2ZZD - chains J and L of the 12 polymer chains in the assembly; structure by X-ray diffraction, 1.78 A resolution.

# Chain J
Name: Thiocyanate hydrolase subunit alpha
Source organism: Thiobacillus thioparus
Notes: EC 3.5.5.8
Reference sequence: O66187 (SCNA_THITI); numbering as in UniProt (aligned over 1-126)
Chain sequence (126 residues; row label = number of the first residue in the row):
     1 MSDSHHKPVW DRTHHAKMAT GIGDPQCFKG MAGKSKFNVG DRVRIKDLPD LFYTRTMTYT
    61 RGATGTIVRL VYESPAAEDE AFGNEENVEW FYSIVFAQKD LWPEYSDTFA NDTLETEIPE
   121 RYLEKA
Unresolved in the structure: 1-6

# Chain L
Name: Thiocyanate hydrolase subunit gamma
Source organism: Thiobacillus thioparus
Notes: EC 3.5.5.8
Reference sequence: O66188 (SCNC_THITI); residue numbers follow UniProt; this construct covers 1-243
Chain sequence (243 residues; numbered 1 to 243; the number before each row is that of its first residue):
     1 MSADHDHDHD HDHDHKPAPM VEEVSDFEIL EMAVRELAIE KGLFSAEDHR VWKDYVHTLG
    61 PLPAARLVAK AWLDPEYKKL CIEDGVEASK AVGVNWVTSP PTQFGTPSDY CNLRVLADSP
   121 TLKHVVVCTL CSCYPRPILG QSPEWYRSPN YRRRLVRWPR QVLAEFGLQL PSEVQIRVAD
   181 SNQKTRYIVM PVRPEGTDGW TEDQLAEIVT RDCLIGVAVP KPGITVNAKR PVLKANRPVH
   241 HDH
Unresolved in the structure: 1-23, 240-243
Modified residues: C131 (3-sulfinoalanine; CSD); C133 (3-sulfinoalanine; CSD)
Swiss-Prot annotation at these positions:
  - binding site (Co(3+)): C128, C131, S132, C133
  - modified residue: C131 (Cysteine sulfinic acid (-SO2H)), C133 (Cysteine sulfenic acid (-SOH))

# How chain J and chain L interact
Contacting residue pairs - 75 pairs, chain J then chain L:
  R12(J) with G42(L), hydrogen bond (side chain-backbone); L43(L)
  H15(J) with F104(L)
  A16(J) with F104(L), hydrophobic
  A19(J) with F104(L)
  T20(J) with Q103(L); F104(L)
  G21(J) with V97(L); Q103(L), hydrogen bond (backbone-backbone)
  I22(J) with V97(L)
  G23(J) with V97(L); F104(L); C111(L)
  D24(J) with F104(L); Y110(L); C111(L), hydrogen bond (backbone-backbone); K184(L), salt bridge
  Q26(J) with C111(L), hydrogen bond (side chain-backbone)
  F28(J) with K184(L)
  R55(J) with L130(L); C131(L); C133(L); N182(L), hydrogen bond (side chain-backbone); Q183(L), hydrogen bond (backbone-side chain)
  M57(J) with T129(L); D180(L); N182(L), hydrogen bond
  Y59(J) with V156(L); D180(L), hydrogen bond
  R69(J) with E83(L), salt bridge; R114(L)
  Y72(J) with N112(L); Q183(L); K184(L), hydrogen bond (side chain-backbone); T185(L)
  S74(J) with K184(L), hydrogen bond
  E80(J) with K184(L), salt bridge
  F91(J) with Q183(L)
  S93(J) with R114(L)
  V95(J) with R177(L)
  Q98(J) with V156(L), hydrogen bond (side chain-backbone); P159(L)
  W102(J) with V156(L), hydrogen bond (side chain-backbone); R157(L)
  E104(J) with R157(L), salt bridge; W158(L)
  Y105(J) with R157(L); P159(L)
  T108(J) with S172(L)
  F109(J) with R160(L); S172(L)
  N111(J) with E173(L), hydrogen bond (side chain-backbone); Q175(L)
  D112(J) with R160(L), salt bridge; V174(L); Q175(L); I176(L), hydrogen bond (side chain-backbone)
  T113(J) with Q175(L), hydrogen bond; I176(L), hydrogen bond (backbone-backbone); R177(L), hydrogen bond; V178(L), hydrogen bond (backbone-backbone)
  L114(J) with V156(L), hydrophobic; V178(L)
  E115(J) with R114(L), salt bridge; R177(L), salt bridge; V178(L), hydrogen bond (backbone-backbone); A179(L); D180(L), hydrogen bond (backbone-backbone)
  T116(J) with D180(L), hydrogen bond (side chain-backbone); N182(L), hydrogen bond
  E117(J) with N182(L), hydrogen bond (backbone-side chain); Q183(L), hydrogen bond (backbone-side chain); T185(L), hydrogen bond; Y187(L)
  P119(J) with Q183(L)
Interface residues without a listed pair, chain J (41 interface residues in all): P25, V71, P75, A77, P103, I118
Interface residues without a listed pair, chain L (36 interface residues in all): I82, V86, T102

# Overview
41 residues of chain J face 36 of chain L across their interface; the contacts include 25 hydrogen bonds and 7
salt bridges. Polar contacts include D24(J)-K184(L), R69(J)-E83(L) and E80(J)-K184(L). From UniProt: 4
Co3+-binding residues on chain L.
Chain J is Thiocyanate hydrolase subunit alpha and chain L is Thiocyanate hydrolase subunit gamma, both from
Thiobacillus thioparus; the structure, Recombinant thiocyanate hydrolase, air-oxidized form of holo-enzyme,
was determined by X-ray diffraction, deposited together with 2DXB and 2DXC.
